PDB entry 5AAB | X-ray diffraction, 2.20 A resolution | chain A

[Chain A]
Molecule: Alk tyrosine kinase receptor
From: Homo sapiens
Notes: EC 2.7.10.1; fragment: tyrosine kinase domain
Reference sequence: Q9UM73 (ALK_HUMAN); residue numbers follow UniProt; this construct covers 1093-1411
Sequence (327 residues; each row starts with the number of its first residue):
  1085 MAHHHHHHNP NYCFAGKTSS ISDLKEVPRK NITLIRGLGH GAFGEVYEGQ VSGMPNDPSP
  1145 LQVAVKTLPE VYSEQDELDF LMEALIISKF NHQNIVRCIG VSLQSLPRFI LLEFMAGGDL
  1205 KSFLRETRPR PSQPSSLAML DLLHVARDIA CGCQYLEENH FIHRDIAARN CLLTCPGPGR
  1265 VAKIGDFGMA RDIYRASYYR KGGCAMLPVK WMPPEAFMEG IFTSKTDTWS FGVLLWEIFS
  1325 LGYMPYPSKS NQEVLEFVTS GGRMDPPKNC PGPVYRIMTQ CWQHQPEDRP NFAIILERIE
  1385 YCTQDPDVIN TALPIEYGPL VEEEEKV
Unresolved in the structure: 1085-1092, 1126-1127, 1136-1143, 1280-1285, 1403-1411
Differences from the reference sequence: expression tag (1085-1092); engineered mutation Tyr-1156 (Cys in Q9UM73), Phe-1198 (Leu in Q9UM73)
Small-molecule neighbours: crizotinib (VGH; 3-[(1R)-1-(2,6-dichloro-3-fluorophenyl)ethoxy]-5-(1-piperidin-4-yl-1H-pyrazol-4-yl)pyridin-2-amine): Leu-1122, Val-1130, Ala-1148, Lys-1150, Val-1180, Leu-1196, Glu-1197, Phe-1198, Met-1199, Ala-1200, Gly-1201, Gly-1202, Asp-1203, Arg-1253, Asn-1254, Cys-1255, Leu-1256, Gly-1269, Asp-1270
Curated features (UniProtKB/Swiss-Prot):
  - active site: Asp-1249 (Proton acceptor)
  - binding site (ATP): His-1124, Lys-1150, Glu-1197, Met-1199, Asp-1270
  - modified residue (Phosphotyrosine): Tyr-1096, Tyr-1131, Tyr-1278
  - natural variant: Gly-1128 (G1128A: In NBLST3), Thr-1151 (T1151M: In NBLST3), Met-1166 (M1166R: In NBLST3), Ile-1171 (I1171N: In NBLST3), Phe-1174 (F1174C: In NBLST3; F1174I: In NBLST3; F1174L: In NBLST3; F1174V: In NBLST3), Arg-1192 (R1192P: In NBLST3), Ala-1234 (A1234T: In NBLST3), Phe-1245 (F1245C: In NBLST3; F1245V: In NBLST3), Ile-1250 (I1250T: In NBLST3), Arg-1275 (R1275L: Observed in neuroblastoma; R1275Q: In NBLST3), Tyr-1278 (Y1278S: In NBLST3)
Reported in the primary citation:
  - mutagenesis - C1156Y/L1198F: increased binding to crizotinib
  - mutagenesis - C1156Y/L1198F (1.7-fold), C1156Y (5.6-fold): increased catalytic activity
  - binding site for crizotinib: Leu-1122
  - mutagenesis - C1156Y/L1198F: increased growth in response to lorlatinib
  - mutagenesis - C1156Y: unchanged binding to crizotinib
  - mutagenesis - L1198F (2.5-fold): decreased catalytic activity
  - disease-associated variants - C1156Y: increased growth in response to crizotinib (citing earlier work)
  - disease-associated variants - L1198F: decreased binding to lorlatinib
  - mutagenesis - L1198F: decreased growth in response to crizotinib

[In short]
Chain A binds crizotinib. UniProt lists active-site residue Asp-1249 and 5 ATP-binding residues. The paper
reports a binding site for crizotinib at Leu-1122; C1156Y/L1198F and C1156Y increase catalytic activity.
Chain A is Alk tyrosine kinase receptor (Homo sapiens); the structure, Structure of C1156Y,L1198F Mutant Human
Anaplastic Lymphoma Kinase in Complex with Crizotinib, was determined by X-ray diffraction, deposited together
with 5A9U, 5AA8, 5AA9, 5AAA and 5AAC.
